PDB entry 9FGH | electron microscopy, 3.00 A resolution | chains A and G of the 6 polymer chains in the assembly

Chain A:
Name: Gamma-aminobutyric acid receptor subunit alpha-1
From: Homo sapiens
Reference sequence: P14867 (GBRA1_HUMAN); residues 1-429 here correspond to UniProt positions 28-456 (UniProt number = residue number + 27)
Amino-acid sequence (464 residues; numbered -34 to 429; the number before each row is that of its first residue; numbers below 1 keep their minus sign (Met-34 is residue -34)):
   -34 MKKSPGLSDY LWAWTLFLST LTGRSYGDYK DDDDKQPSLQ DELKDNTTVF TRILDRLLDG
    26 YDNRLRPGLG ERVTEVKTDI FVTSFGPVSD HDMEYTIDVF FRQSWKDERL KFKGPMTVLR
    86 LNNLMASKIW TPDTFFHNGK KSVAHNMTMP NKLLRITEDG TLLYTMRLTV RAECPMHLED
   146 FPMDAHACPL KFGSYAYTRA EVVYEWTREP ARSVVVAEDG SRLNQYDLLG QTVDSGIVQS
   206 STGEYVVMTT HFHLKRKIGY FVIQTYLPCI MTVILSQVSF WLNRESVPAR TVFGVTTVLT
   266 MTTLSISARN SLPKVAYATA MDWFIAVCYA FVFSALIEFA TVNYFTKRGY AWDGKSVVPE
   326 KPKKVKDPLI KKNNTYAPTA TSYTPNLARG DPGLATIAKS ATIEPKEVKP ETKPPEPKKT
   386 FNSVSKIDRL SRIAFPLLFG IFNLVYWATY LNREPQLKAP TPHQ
Not modelled in the structure: -34 to 11, 319-383, 417-429
Sequence notes: initiating methionine (-34); expression tag (-33 to 0)
Curated features (UniProtKB/Swiss-Prot):
  - binding site (4-aminobutanoate): Arg67, Thr130
  - binding site (3alpha-hydroxy-5alpha-pregnan-11,20-dione): Trp246
  - glycosylation (N-linked (GlcNAc...) asparagine): Asn11, Asn111
Cystine bridges: Cys139-Cys153
Covalent attachments: glycan linked to Asn111
Residues lining bound ligands:
  - gamma-amino-butanoic acid (ABU): Phe65, Arg67, Leu118, Thr130
  - PIO ([(2R)-2-octanoyloxy-3-[oxidanyl-[(1R,2R,3S,4R,5R,6S)-2,3,6-tris(oxidanyl)-4,5-diphosphonooxy-cyclohexyl]oxy-phosphoryl]oxy-propyl] octanoate): Arg249, Ile302, Thr306, Phe310, Lys312, Arg313, Phe386, Asn387, Ser388, Val389, Ser390, Lys391, Ile392

Chain G:
Name: Megabody-38
From: Lama glama
Notes: antibody fragment or engineered binder
Amino-acid sequence (133 residues; numbered 1 to 539; 406 numbers in that range are skipped by the numbering (no residue carries them; nothing is unmodelled there); the number before each row is that of its first residue):
     1 QVQLQESGGG LVQ
   420 KYGSLRVSCA ASGRTFTTYI MAWFRQAPGK EREFLAAMDQ GRIQYYGDSV RGRFTISRDY
   480 AKNSVDLQLD GLRPEDTAVY YCAAGAGFWG LRTASSYHYW GQGTQVTVSS HHHHHHEPEA
Not modelled in the structure: 530-539
Cystine bridges: Cys428-Cys501

How chain A and chain G interact:
Contacting residue pairs (35):
  His142(A) with Thr437(G); Tyr438(G); Ala505(G)
  Glu144(A) with Arg433(G), salt bridge; Tyr438(G), hydrogen bond
  Ala150(A) with Phe507(G), hydrophobic
  His151(A) with Phe507(G)
  Ala152(A) with Gly506(G)
  Lys156(A) with Ile462(G)
  Leu194(A) with Phe507(G), hydrophobic; Trp508(G), hydrophobic
  Gly195(A) with Trp508(G)
  Thr197(A) with Trp508(G)
  Asp199(A) with Tyr464(G); Leu510(G); Arg511(G), salt bridge
  Ser200(A) with Tyr464(G); Arg511(G)
  Gly201(A) with Gln463(G); Tyr464(G)
  Ile202(A) with Arg461(G); Ile462(G); Gln463(G), hydrogen bond (backbone-backbone)
  Val203(A) with Gly460(G); Arg461(G)
  Gln204(A) with Arg461(G); Gln463(G)
  Ser205(A) with Arg461(G)
  Val212(A) with Ile462(G), hydrophobic
  Thr214(A) with Tyr464(G)
  His216(A) with Tyr464(G); Leu510(G)
  His218(A) with Phe507(G); Trp508(G), hydrogen bond (side chain-backbone)
  Leu219(A) with Phe507(G)
Interface residues without a listed pair, chain A (22 interface residues in all): Pro140
Interface residues without a listed pair, chain G (17 interface residues in all): Asp458, Gln459, Gly509

Overview:
Chain A and chain G form an interface of 22 and 17 residues respectively; the contacts include 3 hydrogen
bonds and 2 salt bridges. Among the polar pairs are Glu144(A)-Arg433(G), Asp199(A)-Arg511(G) and
Glu144(A)-Tyr438(G). Chain A binds compound PIO and gamma-amino-butanoic acid.
Chain A is Gamma-aminobutyric acid receptor subunit alpha-1 (Homo sapiens) and chain G is Megabody-38 (Lama
glama); the structure, Cryo-EM structure of the full-length alpha1beta3gamma2 GABA(A) receptor in large MSP2N2
nanodisc in complex with GABA ..., was determined by electron microscopy.
